8DEE - chains A and G of the 12 polymer chains in the assembly; structure by electron microscopy, 3.40 A resolution.

== Chain A ==
Name: Spike glycoprotein E1
Organism: Western equine encephalitis virus
UniProtKB: P13897 (POLS_WEEV); residues 1-439 here correspond to UniProt positions 798-1236 (UniProt number = residue number + 797)
Amino-acid sequence (439 residues; numbered 1 to 439; the number before each row is that of its first residue):
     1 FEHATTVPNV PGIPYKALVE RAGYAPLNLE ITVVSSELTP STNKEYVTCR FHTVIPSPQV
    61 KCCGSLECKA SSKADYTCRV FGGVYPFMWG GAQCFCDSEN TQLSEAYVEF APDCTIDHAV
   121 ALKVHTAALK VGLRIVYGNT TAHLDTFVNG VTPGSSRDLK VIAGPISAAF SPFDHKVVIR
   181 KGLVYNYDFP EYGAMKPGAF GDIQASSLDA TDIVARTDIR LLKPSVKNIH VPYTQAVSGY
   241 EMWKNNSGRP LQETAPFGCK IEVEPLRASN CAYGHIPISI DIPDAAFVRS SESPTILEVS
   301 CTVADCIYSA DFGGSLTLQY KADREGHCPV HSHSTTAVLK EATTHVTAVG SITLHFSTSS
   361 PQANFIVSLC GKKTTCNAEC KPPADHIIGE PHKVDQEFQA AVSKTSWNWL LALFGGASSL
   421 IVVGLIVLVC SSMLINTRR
Swiss-Prot annotation at these positions:
  - region: V84 to T101 (E1 fusion peptide loop)
  - glycosylation (N-linked (GlcNAc...) asparagine): N139, N245, N270
Cystine bridges: C49-C114, C62-C94, C63-C96, C259-C271, C301-C376, C306-C380, C328-C370

== Chain G ==
Name: Spike glycoprotein E2
Organism: Western equine encephalitis virus
UniProtKB: P13897 (POLS_WEEV); residues 4-421 here correspond to UniProt positions 320-737 (UniProt number = residue number + 316)
Amino-acid sequence (418 residues; numbered 4 to 421; the number before each row is that of its first residue):
     4 SITDDFTLTS PYLGFCPYCR HSAPCFSPIK IENVWDESDD GSIRIQVSAQ FGYNQAGTAD
    64 VTKFRYMSFD HDHDIKEDSM DKIAISTSGP CRRLGHKGYF LLAQCPPGDS VTVSITSGAS
   124 ENSCTVEKKI RRKFVGREEY LFPPVHGKLV KCHVYDHLKE TSAGYITMHR PGPHAYKSYL
   184 EEASGEVYIK PPSGKNVTYE CKCGDYSTGI VSTRTKMNGC TKAKQCIAYK SDQTKWVFNS
   244 PDLIRHTDHS VQGKLHIPFR LTPTVCPVPL AHTPTVTKWF KGITLHLTAT RPTLLTTRKL
   304 GLRADATAEW ITGTTSRNFS VGREGLEYVW GNHEPVRVWA QESAPGDPHG WPHEIIIHYY
   364 HRHPVYTVIV LCGVALAILV GTASSAACIA KARRDCLTPY ALAPNATVPT ALAVLCCI
Disordered / not traced: 4-13
Swiss-Prot annotation at these positions:
  - region: K394 to D398 (Interaction with the capsid protein), T401 to I421 (Transient transmembrane before p62-6K protein processing)
  - lipidation (S-palmitoyl cysteine): C399, C419, C420
  - glycosylation (N-linked (GlcNAc...) asparagine): N199, N321
Cystine bridges: C19-C127, C22-C28, C94-C108, C155-C269, C204-C229, C206-C223

== Chain A / chain G interface ==
Contacting residue pairs (16):
  D218(A) with H275(G), salt bridge; T278(G)
  R220(A) with H275(G); T276(G), hydrogen bond (side chain-backbone)
  L222(A) with H149(G)
  K223(A) with H149(G)
  S225(A) with H149(G), hydrogen bond
  V226(A) with V148(G)
  H230(A) with V148(G); H149(G)
  P232(A) with H149(G)
  T234(A) with H275(G), hydrogen bond
  Q235(A) with H275(G)
  V237(A) with T291(G); T317(G)
  M242(A) with T317(G), hydrogen bond
Other interface residues (no listed pair), chain A (13 interface residues in all): A236
Other interface residues (no listed pair), chain G (8 interface residues in all): G150

== Summary ==
The interface between chain A and chain G involves 13 residues on one side and 8 on the other, with 4 hydrogen
bonds and 1 salt bridge. Polar contacts include D218(A)-H275(G), R220(A)-T276(G) and S225(A)-H149(G).
Here chain A is Spike glycoprotein E1 and chain G is Spike glycoprotein E2, both from Western equine
encephalitis virus. Entry 8DEE (Asymmetric Unit of Western Equine Encephalitis Virus) was determined by
electron microscopy together with 8DEF, 8DEQ, 8DUL, 8DUN, 8DWO, 8EEU and 8EEV from the same study.
